PDB entry 2OY2 | X-ray diffraction, 1.50 A resolution | chains A and W

# Chain A
Protein: Neutrophil collagenase
From: Homo sapiens
Notes: EC 3.4.24.34; fragment: catalytic domain
UniProtKB: P22894 (MMP8_HUMAN); residues 85-242 here correspond to UniProt positions 105-262 (UniProt number = residue number + 20)
Amino-acid sequence (158 residues; numbered 85 to 242; the number before each row is that of its first residue):
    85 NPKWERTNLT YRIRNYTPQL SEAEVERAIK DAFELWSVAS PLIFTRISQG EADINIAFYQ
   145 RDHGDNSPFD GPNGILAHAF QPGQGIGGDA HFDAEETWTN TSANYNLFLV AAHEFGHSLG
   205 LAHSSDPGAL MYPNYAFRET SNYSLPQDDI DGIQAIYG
Disordered / not traced: 85
Bound ions: Ca2+ site 1: Asp137, Gly169, Gly171, Asp173; Zn2+ site 1: His147, Asp149, His162, His175; Ca2+ site 2: Asp154, Gly155, Asn157, Ile159, Asp177, Glu180; Zn2+ site 2: His197, His201, His207

# Chain W
Protein: ILE-ALA-GLY peptide
Amino-acid sequence (3 residues; numbered 207 to 209; the number before each row is that of its first residue):
   207 IAG

# Interface between chain A and chain W
Residue-residue contacts - 16 pairs, chain A then chain W:
  Gly158(A) with Ala208(W); Gly209(W), hydrogen bond (backbone-backbone)
  Ile159(A) with Ile207(W)
  Leu160(A) with Ile207(W), hydrogen bond (backbone-backbone); Ala208(W); Gly209(W)
  Ala161(A) with Ile207(W), hydrogen bond (backbone-backbone)
  Tyr189(A) with Gly209(W)
  Val194(A) with Ile207(W), hydrophobic
  His197(A) with Ile207(W)
  Glu198(A) with Ile207(W), hydrogen bond (side chain-backbone)
  Pro217(A) with Ile207(W); Ala208(W), hydrogen bond (backbone-backbone)
  Asn218(A) with Ala208(W)
  Tyr219(A) with Ile207(W), hydrophobic; Ala208(W), hydrogen bond (backbone-backbone)
Interface residues without a listed pair, chain A (12 interface residues in all): Tyr216

# In short
The interface between chain A and chain W involves 12 residues on one side and 3 on the other; the contacts
include 6 hydrogen bonds. Polar contacts include Glu198(A)-Ile207(W), Gly158(A)-Gly209(W) and
Leu160(A)-Ile207(W). Asp137(A), Gly169(A), Gly171(A) and Asp173(A) coordinate Ca2+ site 1.
Here chain A is Neutrophil collagenase (Homo sapiens) and chain W is ILE-ALA-GLY peptide. Entry 2OY2 (Human
MMP-8 in complex with peptide IAG) was determined by X-ray diffraction (same publication as 2OXU, 2OXW, 2OXZ
and 2OY4).
